PDB entry 9B0X | electron microscopy, 2.60 A resolution | chains S and T of the 28 polymer chains in the assembly

[Chain S]
Molecule: ATP synthase subunit g
Organism: Artemia franciscana
Chain sequence (103 residues; numbered 0 to 102; the number before each row is that of its first residue; numbering starts at 0):
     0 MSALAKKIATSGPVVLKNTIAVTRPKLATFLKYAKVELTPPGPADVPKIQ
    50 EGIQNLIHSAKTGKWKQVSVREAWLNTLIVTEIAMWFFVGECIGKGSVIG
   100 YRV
Not modelled in the structure: 0-25, 102

[Chain T]
Molecule: ATP synthase subunit e
Organism: Artemia franciscana
Chain sequence (84 residues; row label = number of the first residue in the row):
     1 MSFAPPVNVSPLIRAGRYGALVVGIVYGSYRFGSLQKRENEWRVEEARRK
    51 VIRDALNAENKAKATREEMLYLAKETGVKVPENF
Not modelled in the structure: 1-2

[Chain S / chain T interface]
Pairs across the interface - 38 pairs, chain S then chain T:
  Phe-29(S) / Phe-3(T)  hydrophobic
  Tyr-32(S) / Ala-4(T)  hydrogen bond (side chain-backbone)
  Tyr-32(S) / Pro-5(T)
  Tyr-32(S) / Pro-6(T)
  Glu-36(S) / Pro-6(T)
  Glu-36(S) / Val-7(T)  hydrogen bond (side chain-backbone)
  Glu-36(S) / Asn-8(T)
  Glu-36(S) / Val-9(T)
  Leu-37(S) / Tyr-18(T)  hydrogen bond (backbone-side chain)
  Thr-38(S) / Arg-14(T)
  Thr-38(S) / Tyr-18(T)  hydrogen bond (backbone-side chain)
  Pro-39(S) / Tyr-18(T)
  Pro-40(S) / Arg-14(T)
  Pro-40(S) / Ala-15(T)
  Pro-40(S) / Tyr-18(T)
  Ile-48(S) / Pro-11(T)
  Ile-48(S) / Leu-12(T)
  Ile-48(S) / Ala-15(T)  hydrophobic
  Leu-55(S) / Leu-12(T)  hydrophobic
  Glu-81(S) / Arg-17(T)  salt bridge
  Ile-82(S) / Ile-13(T)
  Ile-82(S) / Gly-16(T)
  Ile-82(S) / Arg-17(T)
  Trp-85(S) / Arg-17(T)
  Trp-85(S) / Leu-21(T)  hydrophobic
  Phe-86(S) / Ala-20(T)
  Phe-86(S) / Gly-24(T)
  Gly-89(S) / Leu-21(T)
  Gly-89(S) / Gly-24(T)
  Gly-89(S) / Ile-25(T)  hydrogen bond (backbone-backbone)
  Glu-90(S) / Gly-24(T)  hydrogen bond (backbone-backbone)
  Glu-90(S) / Arg-31(T)  salt bridge
  Gly-93(S) / Ile-25(T)
  Gly-93(S) / Gly-28(T)
  Gly-93(S) / Ser-29(T)
  Tyr-100(S) / Arg-31(T)
  Tyr-100(S) / Phe-32(T)  hydrophobic
  Tyr-100(S) / Leu-35(T)  hydrophobic
Other interface residues (no listed pair), chain S (23 interface residues in all): Val-35, Gly-51, Ile-52, Ile-78, Ile-92, Lys-94
Other interface residues (no listed pair), chain T (26 interface residues in all): Val-23, Tyr-27

[Summary]
The interface between chain S and chain T involves 23 residues on one side and 26 on the other, with 6
hydrogen bonds and 2 salt bridges. Among the polar pairs are Glu-81(S)/Arg-17(T), Glu-90(S)/Arg-31(T) and
Tyr-32(S)/Ala-4(T).
Here chain S is ATP synthase subunit g and chain T is ATP synthase subunit e, both from Artemia franciscana.
Entry 9B0X (Artemia franciscana ATP synthase state 2 (composite structure), pH 7.0) was determined by electron
microscopy together with 9B3J and 9BPG from the same study.
